PDB entry 2XSJ | X-ray diffraction, 2.50 A resolution | chains A and D of the 6 polymer chains in the assembly

[Chain A (and D)]
Molecule: Sulfite reductase alpha subunit
From: Desulfomicrobium norvegicum
Notes: EC 1.8.99.3; chain D of this document is another copy of the same molecule, construct and numbering; everything in this record applies to it too
UniProt: Q93UT1 (Q93UT1_DESNO); residues 63-437 here correspond to UniProt positions 1-375 (UniProt number = residue number - 62)
Sequence (437 residues; each row starts with the number of its first residue):
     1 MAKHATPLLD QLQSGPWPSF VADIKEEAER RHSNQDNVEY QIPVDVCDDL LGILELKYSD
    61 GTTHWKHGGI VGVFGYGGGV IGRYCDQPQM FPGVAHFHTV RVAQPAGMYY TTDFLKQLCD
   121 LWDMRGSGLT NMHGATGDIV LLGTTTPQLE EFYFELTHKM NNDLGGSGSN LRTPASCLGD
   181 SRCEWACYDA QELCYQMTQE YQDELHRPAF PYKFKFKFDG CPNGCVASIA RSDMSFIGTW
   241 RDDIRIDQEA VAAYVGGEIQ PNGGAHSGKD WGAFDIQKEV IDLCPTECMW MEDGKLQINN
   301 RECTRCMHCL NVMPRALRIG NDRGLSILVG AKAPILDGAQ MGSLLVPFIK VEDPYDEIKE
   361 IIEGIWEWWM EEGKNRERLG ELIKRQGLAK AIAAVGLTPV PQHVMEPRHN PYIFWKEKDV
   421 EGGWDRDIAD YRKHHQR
Unresolved in the structure: 1
Ion coordination: 4Fe-4S cluster Fe site 1: C177, C183, C221, C225; siroheme Fe near C225 (its only coordinating residue here); 4Fe-4S cluster Fe site 2: C284, C303, C306, C309
Small-molecule neighbours:
  - 4Fe-4S cluster (SF4), molecule 1: C177, L178, G179, C183, W185, A186, D219, G220, C221, N223, G224, C225
  - 4Fe-4S cluster (SF4), molecule 2: I244, C284, P285, T286, C288, M289, I298, C303, T304, R305, C306, M307, H308, C309, L310
  - sulfite ion (SO3): R101, T136, R172, K213, K215
  - siroheme (SRM), molecule 1: I81, R83, T99, R101, N131, G134, A135, T136, G137, D138, V140, Y212, K213, K215, K217, R231, K332, A333, P334, I335, R376, R378
  - siroheme (SRM), molecule 2: C177, L178, R182, C183, E184, W185, N223, G224, C225, N262, N311
What the authors report for this chain:
  - binding site for sulfite ion: K213, K215
  - binding site for siroheme: R83, K217
  - higher-order assembly contacts with a neighbouring Sulfite reductase beta subunit: M405 to R437

[Interface between chain A and chain D]
Residue-residue contacts (40):
  T62(A) - H435(D)  hydrogen bond
  T63(A) - H435(D)  hydrogen bond (backbone-side chain)
  H64(A) - H434(D)
  H64(A) - H435(D)  hydrogen bond
  K66(A) - Q436(D)
  K66(A) - R437(D)  hydrogen bond (side chain-backbone)
  D86(A) - H434(D)
  D86(A) - H435(D)  salt bridge
  D86(A) - Q436(D)  hydrogen bond (backbone-backbone)
  Q87(A) - H434(D)
  Q87(A) - H435(D)
  Q87(A) - Q436(D)
  P88(A) - Q436(D)
  Q89(A) - Q436(D)
  P334(A) - P411(D)
  P334(A) - Y412(D)  hydrogen bond (backbone-side chain)
  I335(A) - Y412(D)  hydrogen bond (backbone-side chain)
  L336(A) - Y412(D)  hydrogen bond (backbone-side chain)
  G338(A) - N410(D)
  A339(A) - N410(D)  hydrogen bond (backbone-side chain)
  N410(A) - P334(D)
  N410(A) - G338(D)
  N410(A) - A339(D)  hydrogen bond (side chain-backbone)
  P411(A) - P334(D)
  Y412(A) - P334(D)
  Y412(A) - I335(D)  hydrogen bond (side chain-backbone)
  Y412(A) - L336(D)  hydrogen bond (side chain-backbone)
  H434(A) - H64(D)
  H434(A) - Q87(D)  hydrogen bond (backbone-side chain)
  H435(A) - T62(D)  hydrogen bond
  H435(A) - T63(D)  hydrogen bond (side chain-backbone)
  H435(A) - H64(D)  hydrogen bond
  H435(A) - D86(D)  salt bridge
  H435(A) - Q87(D)
  Q436(A) - K66(D)
  Q436(A) - D86(D)  hydrogen bond (backbone-backbone)
  Q436(A) - Q87(D)  hydrogen bond
  Q436(A) - P88(D)
  Q436(A) - Q89(D)  hydrogen bond
  R437(A) - K66(D)  hydrogen bond (backbone-side chain)
Other interface residues (no listed pair), chain A (21 interface residues in all): K433
Other interface residues (no listed pair), chain D (21 interface residues in all): K433

[Overview]
Chain A and chain D each contribute 21 residues to their interface; the contacts include 20 hydrogen bonds and
2 salt bridges. Among the polar pairs are D86(A)-H435(D), T62(A)-H435(D) and T63(A)-H435(D). The paper reports
a binding site for sulfite ion at K213(A) and K215(A); a binding site for siroheme at R83(A) and K217(A).
Both chains are Sulfite reductase alpha subunit (Desulfomicrobium norvegicum). Entry 2XSJ (Structure of
desulforubidin from Desulfomicrobium norvegicum) was determined by X-ray diffraction.
